PDB entry 3FO3 | X-ray diffraction, 1.40 A resolution | chains A and B

Chain A (and B):
Molecule: Eight-heme nitrite reductase
Source organism: Thioalkalivibrio nitratireducens
Notes: chain B of this document is another copy of the same molecule, construct and numbering; everything in this record applies to it too
Reference sequence: Q5F2I3 (Q5F2I3_9GAMM); residues 1-525 here correspond to UniProt positions 29-553 (UniProt number = residue number + 28)
Chain sequence (525 residues; each row starts with the number of its first residue):
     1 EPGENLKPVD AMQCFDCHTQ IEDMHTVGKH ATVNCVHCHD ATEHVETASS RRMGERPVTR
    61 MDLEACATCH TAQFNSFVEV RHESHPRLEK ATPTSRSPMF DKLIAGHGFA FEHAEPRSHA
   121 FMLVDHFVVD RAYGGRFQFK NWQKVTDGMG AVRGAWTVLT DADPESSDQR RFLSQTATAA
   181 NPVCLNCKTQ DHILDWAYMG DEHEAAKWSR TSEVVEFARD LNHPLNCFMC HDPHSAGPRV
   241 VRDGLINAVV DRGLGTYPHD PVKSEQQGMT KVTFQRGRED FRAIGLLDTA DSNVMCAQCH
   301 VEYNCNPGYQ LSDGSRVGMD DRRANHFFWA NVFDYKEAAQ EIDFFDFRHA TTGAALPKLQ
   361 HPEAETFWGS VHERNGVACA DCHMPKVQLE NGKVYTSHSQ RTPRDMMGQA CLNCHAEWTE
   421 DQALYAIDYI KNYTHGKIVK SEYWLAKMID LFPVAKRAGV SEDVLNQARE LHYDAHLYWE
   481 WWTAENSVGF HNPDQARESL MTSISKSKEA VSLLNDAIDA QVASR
Disordered / not traced: 1-4, 524-525
Covalent attachments: heme c (HEC) linked to Cys-14, Cys-17, Cys-35, Cys-38, Cys-66, Cys-69, Cys-184, Cys-187, Cys-227, Cys-230, Cys-296, Cys-299, Cys-379, Cys-382, Cys-411, Cys-414; covalent link Tyr-303/Cys-305
Bound ions: heme c Fe (8 sites), coordinated by His-18, His-30, His-39, His-44, His-70, His-119, Lys-188, His-231, His-234, His-300, His-372, His-383, His-398, His-415, His-491; Ca2+ site 1: Pro-116 (together with heme c); Ca2+ site 2: Glu-302, Tyr-303, Lys-358, Gln-360
Small-molecule neighbours:
  - heme c (HEC), molecule 1: Val-9, Gln-13, His-18, His-39, Ala-41, His-44, Val-45, Ala-48, Ser-49, Ser-50, Arg-51, Arg-52, Met-53, Arg-56, Pro-57, Thr-59, Leu-194, Gln-275, Arg-276
  - heme c (HEC), molecule 2: Ala-11, Phe-15, His-18, Ile-21, His-25, Val-33, Asn-34, His-37, His-39, Thr-59, Arg-60, Met-61, Ile-193, Leu-194, Phe-228, Pro-233, His-234, Arg-239, Phe-274, Gln-275, Arg-276, Arg-282, Ile-284
  - heme c (HEC), molecule 3: Lys-29, His-30, Val-33, His-37, Ala-65, Thr-68, His-70, Phe-228, His-231, Pro-233, Ala-236
  - heme c (HEC), molecule 4: Leu-63, His-70, Gln-73, Phe-74, Phe-77, Leu-225, Asn-226, His-231, Ala-290, Ser-292, Met-295, Ala-380, Met-384, Lys-386, Tyr-395, Thr-396, His-398
  - heme c (HEC), molecule 5: Arg-81, Ser-84, Glu-115, Pro-116, Arg-117, Ser-118, His-119, Phe-121, Met-122, Asp-125, Lys-188, Leu-225, Met-229, Met-295, Gln-298, His-300, His-383, Met-384, Gln-400, Arg-401
  - heme c (HEC), molecule 6: Arg-96, Pro-116, Asn-293, His-300, Glu-363, Ala-364, Phe-367, His-372, Val-377, Ala-378, His-383, Thr-402, Pro-403, Arg-404, Ile-427, Lys-431, Asn-486, Ser-487, Phe-490, His-491
  - heme c (HEC), molecule 7: His-113, Ala-114, Glu-115, Pro-116, Asp-125, His-126, Val-129, Arg-131, Ala-132, Ala-179, Ala-180, Asn-181, Val-183, Lys-188, Arg-242, Gln-298, His-300, Val-301, Tyr-303, Cys-305, Phe-327, His-361, Ala-484, Asn-486
  - heme c (HEC), molecule 8: Asn-141, Trp-142, Gln-143, Val-371, His-372, Asn-375, Val-377, Asp-381, Pro-403, Ala-410, His-415, Trp-418, Ala-423, Ala-426, Ile-427, Ile-430, Phe-490, Asp-494
  - PG6 (1-(2-methoxy-ethoxy)-2-{2-[2-(2-methoxy-ethoxy]-ethoxy}-ethane), molecule 1: Pro-8, Thr-32, Asn-34
  - PG6, molecule 2: Ala-11, Met-12, His-25, Ala-31, Thr-32, Val-33, Asn-34
  - PG6, molecule 3: Tyr-309, Leu-311, Asp-313, Gly-314, Phe-345, Arg-348, Gly-353, Ala-354, Ala-355, Arg-469, Glu-470
  - PG6, molecule 4: Phe-333, Asp-474, Tyr-478, Glu-498, Thr-502, Lys-506
  - PG6, molecule 5: Ala-350, Thr-351, Trp-444, Lys-447, Leu-451, Pro-453, Val-511, Ser-512, Asn-515
  - sulfite ion (SO3): Phe-109, Arg-131, Lys-188, Tyr-303, Gln-360, His-361

How chain A and chain B interact:
Contacting residue pairs - 51 pairs, chain A then chain B:
  Asn-5(A) / Val-27(B)  hydrogen bond (side chain-backbone)
  Asn-5(A) / Gly-28(B)
  Asn-5(A) / Lys-29(B)  hydrogen bond
  Leu-6(A) / Ala-31(B)
  Leu-6(A) / Thr-32(B)
  Lys-7(A) / Thr-26(B)  hydrogen bond (side chain-backbone)
  Lys-7(A) / Val-27(B)  hydrogen bond (side chain-backbone)
  Pro-8(A) / Ala-31(B)
  Thr-26(A) / Lys-7(B)  hydrogen bond (backbone-side chain)
  Val-27(A) / Asn-5(B)  hydrogen bond (backbone-side chain)
  Val-27(A) / Lys-7(B)  hydrogen bond (backbone-side chain)
  Gly-28(A) / Asn-5(B)
  Lys-29(A) / Asn-5(B)  hydrogen bond
  Ala-31(A) / Leu-6(B)
  Ala-31(A) / Pro-8(B)
  Thr-32(A) / Leu-6(B)
  Thr-32(A) / Thr-32(B)
  Thr-32(A) / Val-36(B)
  Thr-32(A) / His-37(B)  hydrogen bond
  Val-36(A) / Thr-32(B)
  His-37(A) / Thr-32(B)  hydrogen bond
  Ala-67(A) / Lys-393(B)
  Thr-68(A) / Cys-69(B)
  Thr-68(A) / Lys-393(B)
  Cys-69(A) / Thr-68(B)
  Cys-69(A) / Cys-69(B)
  Asn-75(A) / Leu-389(B)
  Asn-75(A) / Gly-392(B)
  Asn-75(A) / Lys-393(B)  hydrogen bond (side chain-backbone)
  Val-78(A) / Asn-391(B)
  Val-78(A) / Gly-392(B)
  Val-80(A) / Asn-391(B)
  His-82(A) / Glu-390(B)
  Thr-146(A) / Asn-391(B)
  Asp-147(A) / Asn-391(B)
  Gly-148(A) / Asn-391(B)  hydrogen bond (backbone-side chain)
  Met-149(A) / Asn-391(B)  hydrogen bond (backbone-side chain)
  Met-149(A) / Gly-392(B)
  Leu-389(A) / Asn-75(B)
  Glu-390(A) / His-82(B)
  Asn-391(A) / Val-78(B)
  Asn-391(A) / Val-80(B)
  Asn-391(A) / Thr-146(B)
  Asn-391(A) / Asp-147(B)
  Asn-391(A) / Gly-148(B)  hydrogen bond (side chain-backbone)
  Asn-391(A) / Met-149(B)  hydrogen bond (side chain-backbone)
  Gly-392(A) / Asn-75(B)
  Gly-392(A) / Val-78(B)
  Gly-392(A) / Met-149(B)
  Lys-393(A) / Ala-67(B)
  Lys-393(A) / Asn-75(B)  hydrogen bond (backbone-side chain)
Other interface residues (no listed pair), chain A (35 interface residues in all): Asn-34, His-70, Thr-71, Ala-72, Phe-74, Glu-79, Tyr-395
Other interface residues (no listed pair), chain B (34 interface residues in all): Asn-34, His-70, Thr-71, Ala-72, Phe-74, Tyr-395

Summary:
Chain A and chain B form an interface of 35 and 34 residues respectively, with 16 hydrogen bonds. Polar pairs
include Asn-5(A)/Val-27(B), Asn-5(A)/Lys-29(B) and Lys-7(A)/Thr-26(B). Bound to chain A: sulfite ion and 5
copies of compound PG6.
Chain A and chain B are both Eight-heme nitrite reductase (Thioalkalivibrio nitratireducens); the structure,
Structure of the Thioalkalivibrio nitratireducens cytochrome c nitrite reductase reduced by sodium dithionite
(sulfite complex), was determined by X-ray diffraction, deposited together with 3MMO.
